9C8W - chains A and B; structure by X-ray diffraction, 1.65 A resolution.

== Chain A (and B) ==
Protein: landiscernin
Source organism: Methylorubrum extorquens
Notes: chain B of this document is another copy of the same molecule, construct and numbering; everything in this record applies to it too
Reference sequence: C5B159 (C5B159_METEA); numbering as in UniProt (aligned over 32-92)
Amino-acid sequence (61 residues; each row starts with the number of its first residue):
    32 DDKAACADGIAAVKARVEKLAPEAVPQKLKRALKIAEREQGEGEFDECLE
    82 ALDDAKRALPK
Unresolved in the structure: 92 (chain B: 32, 91-92)
Cystine bridges: C37-C79

== Interface between chain A and chain B ==
Contacting residue pairs - 10 pairs, chain A then chain B:
  A35(A) - R47(B)  hydrogen bond (backbone-side chain)
  A38(A) - R47(B)
  D39(A) - A43(B)
  D39(A) - R47(B)  salt bridge
  A42(A) - A42(B)
  A42(A) - A43(B)  hydrophobic
  A42(A) - A46(B)  hydrophobic
  A43(A) - D39(B)
  A46(A) - A42(B)  hydrophobic
  R47(A) - D39(B)  salt bridge
Also at the interface, not in a pair above, chain B (7 interface residues in all): A35, K87

== In short ==
The chain A/chain B interface involves 7 residues from each chain; the contacts include 1 hydrogen bond and 2
salt bridges. Among the polar pairs are D39(A)-R47(B) and A35(A)-R47(B).
Chain A and chain B are both landiscernin (Methylorubrum extorquens); the structure, X-ray crystal structure
of Methylorubrum extorquens apo LanD, was determined by X-ray diffraction, deposited together with 9C8X, 9C8Y,
9C8Z and 9C90.
